Entry 1IU3 (X-ray diffraction, 3.00 A resolution); this record covers chains E and F of the 6 polymer chains in the assembly.

Chain E:
Molecule: 10-nt DNA strand
Sequence (10 nucleotides; row label = number of the first residue in the row):
   211 TTGGATCCTT

Chain F:
Name: SeqA protein
Source organism: Escherichia coli
Notes: fragment: DNA binding domain, Residues 71-181
UniProtKB: P36658 (SEQA_ECOLI); residues 6-116 here correspond to UniProt positions 71-181 (UniProt number = residue number + 65)
Chain sequence (116 residues; numbered 1 to 116; the number before each row is that of its first residue):
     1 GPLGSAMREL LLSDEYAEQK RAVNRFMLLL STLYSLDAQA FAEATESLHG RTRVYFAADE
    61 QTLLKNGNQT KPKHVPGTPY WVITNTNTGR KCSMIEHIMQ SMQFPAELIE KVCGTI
Disordered / not traced: 1
Sequence notes: cloning artifact (1-5)
What the authors report for this chain:
  - binding site for the 10-nt DNA strand: Asn85, Thr86, Asn87
  - binding site for the 10-nt DNA strand: Arg51, Arg53, Asn85, Arg90
  - mutagenesis - R51A, R53A, N85A, N85D, N85K, N85Q, N87K, N87Q: decreased binding to hemimethylated DNA
  - specificity-determining residues: Asn85 (proposed by the authors, not directly observed)

Interface between chain E and chain F:
Pairs across the interface - 20 pairs, chain E then chain F:
  DG213(E) - Gly50(F)  phosphate contact
  DG213(E) - Arg51(F)  hydrogen bond to the phosphate
  DG213(E) - Tyr55(F)  sugar contact
  DG213(E) - Arg90(F)  salt bridge to the phosphate
  DG214(E) - Gly50(F)  phosphate contact
  DG214(E) - Arg51(F)  hydrogen bond to the phosphate
  DG214(E) - Thr52(F)  hydrogen bond to the phosphate
  DG214(E) - Arg53(F)  hydrogen bond to the phosphate
  DG214(E) - Tyr55(F)  hydrogen bond to the phosphate
  DG214(E) - Asn87(F)  base contact
  DA215(E) - Arg53(F)  salt bridge to the phosphate
  DA215(E) - Gly67(F)  phosphate contact
  DA215(E) - Asn68(F)  hydrogen bond to the phosphate
  DA215(E) - Gln69(F)  sugar contact
  DA215(E) - Asn85(F)  base contact
  DA215(E) - Asn87(F)  base contact
  DT216(E) - Asn68(F)  phosphate contact
  DT216(E) - Gln69(F)  base contact
  DT216(E) - Asn85(F)  hydrogen bond to the base
  DT220(E) - Arg21(F)  base contact
Other interface residues (no listed pair), chain E (6 interface residues in all): DT212

Summary:
6 residues of chain E face 12 of chain F across their interface; the contacts include 7 hydrogen bonds and 2
salt bridges. Polar contacts include DT216(E)-Asn85(F), DG213(E)-Arg51(F) and DG214(E)-Arg51(F). The paper
reports a binding site for the 10-nt DNA strand at Asn85(F), Thr86(F) and Asn87(F) among others; R51A, R53A
and N85A of chain F, among others, reduce binding to hemimethylated DNA; 8 substitutions were tested in all.
Chain E is a 10-nt DNA strand and chain F is SeqA protein (Escherichia coli); the structure, Crystal structure
of the e.coli seqa protein complexed with hemimethylated DNA, was determined by X-ray diffraction.
